6W3C - chains A and C; structure by X-ray diffraction, 2.30 A resolution.

== Chain A (and C) ==
Protein: Serine/threonine-protein kinase/endoribonuclease IRE1
Organism: Homo sapiens
Notes: EC 2.7.11.1, 3.1.26.-; chain C of this document is another copy of the same molecule, construct and numbering; everything in this record applies to it too
Reference sequence: O75460 (ERN1_HUMAN); numbering as in UniProt (aligned over 547-977)
Amino-acid sequence (434 residues; row label = number of the first residue in the row):
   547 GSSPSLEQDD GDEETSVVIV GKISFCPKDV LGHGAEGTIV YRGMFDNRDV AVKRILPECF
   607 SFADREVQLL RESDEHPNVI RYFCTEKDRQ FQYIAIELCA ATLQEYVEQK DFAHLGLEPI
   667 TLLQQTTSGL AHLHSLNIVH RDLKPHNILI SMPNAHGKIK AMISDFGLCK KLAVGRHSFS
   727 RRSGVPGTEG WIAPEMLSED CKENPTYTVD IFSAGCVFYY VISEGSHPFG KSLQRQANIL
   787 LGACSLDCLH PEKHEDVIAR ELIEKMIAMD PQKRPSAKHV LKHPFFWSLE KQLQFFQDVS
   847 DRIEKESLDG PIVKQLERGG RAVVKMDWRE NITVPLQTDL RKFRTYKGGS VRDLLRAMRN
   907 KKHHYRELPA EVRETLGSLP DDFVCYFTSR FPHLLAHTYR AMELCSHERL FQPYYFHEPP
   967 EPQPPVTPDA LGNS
Not modelled in the structure: 547-559, 965-980 (chain C: 547-559, 964-980)
Modified positions: Ser724 (phosphoserine; SEP); Ser726 (phosphoserine; SEP); Ser729 (phosphoserine; SEP)
Differences from the reference sequence: expression tag (978-980)
What the authors report for this chain:
  - self-association interface (contacts with another copy of this molecule); pairs are residue here / residue on that copy: Asp620-Arg627 (salt bridge), Glu621-Lys706 (salt bridge), Asp620
  - post-translational modification sites: Ser724, Ser726, Ser729
  - contacts within the chain: Arg611-Ser729, Arg687-Ser729
  - mutagenesis - R611A/R687A, R611A/R687A/K716A, R687A/K716A: increased catalytic activity on G-1749
  - mutagenesis - R611A/R687A/K716A, R611A/R687A/K716A/R722A/N750A, S726A/S729A: abolished catalytic activity on autophosphorylate
  - mutagenesis - R687A: unchanged catalytic activity on G-1749
  - catalytic residues: Lys599 (proposed by the authors, not directly observed)

== Chain A / chain C interface ==
Contacting residue pairs (52; chain A residue first):
  Lys568(A) - Cys630(C)
  Lys568(A) - Thr631(C)  hydrogen bond (side chain-backbone)
  Lys568(A) - Glu632(C)  salt bridge
  Phe591(A) - Phe591(C)  hydrophobic
  Phe591(A) - Phe629(C)
  Asp592(A) - Arg617(C)  salt bridge
  Asp592(A) - Tyr628(C)  hydrogen bond
  Asp592(A) - Cys630(C)
  Asp592(A) - Thr631(C)
  Asn593(A) - Arg617(C)
  Arg594(A) - Asp620(C)  salt bridge
  Arg594(A) - Tyr628(C)  hydrogen bond (side chain-backbone)
  Arg594(A) - Phe629(C)
  Arg617(A) - Asp592(C)  salt bridge
  Arg617(A) - Asn593(C)
  Arg617(A) - Arg594(C)
  Asp620(A) - Arg627(C)  salt bridge
  Glu621(A) - Arg627(C)  salt bridge
  Glu621(A) - Lys706(C)  salt bridge
  Arg627(A) - Asp620(C)  salt bridge
  Arg627(A) - Glu621(C)
  Arg627(A) - Tyr628(C)
  Tyr628(A) - Asp592(C)  hydrogen bond
  Tyr628(A) - Arg627(C)  hydrogen bond (backbone-side chain)
  Phe629(A) - Phe591(C)
  Phe629(A) - Asp592(C)
  Cys630(A) - Lys568(C)
  Cys630(A) - Asp592(C)
  Thr631(A) - Lys568(C)
  Thr631(A) - Asp592(C)
  Glu632(A) - Lys568(C)
  Ser681(A) - His702(C)  hydrogen bond (backbone-side chain)
  Leu682(A) - Ala701(C)  hydrophobic
  Leu682(A) - His702(C)
  Ala701(A) - Leu682(C)  hydrophobic
  His702(A) - Ser681(C)  hydrogen bond (side chain-backbone)
  Lys706(A) - Glu621(C)  salt bridge
  Glu836(A) - Arg955(C)  salt bridge
  Asp847(A) - His909(C)  salt bridge
  Arg848(A) - Arg912(C)
  Lys851(A) - Glu913(C)
  Arg905(A) - Arg905(C)
  Arg905(A) - His909(C)  hydrogen bond
  His909(A) - Asp847(C)  salt bridge
  His909(A) - Arg905(C)  hydrogen bond
  Arg912(A) - Arg848(C)
  Glu913(A) - Lys851(C)
  Leu925(A) - Arg955(C)
  Pro926(A) - Arg955(C)
  Arg955(A) - Glu836(C)  salt bridge
  Arg955(A) - Leu925(C)
  Arg955(A) - Pro926(C)
Also at the interface, not in a pair above, chain A (32 interface residues in all): Glu643, Gln840
Also at the interface, not in a pair above, chain C (33 interface residues in all): Gln840, Asp927, Glu954

== Summary ==
32 residues of chain A and 33 residues of chain C are in contact, with 9 hydrogen bonds and 13 salt bridges.
Among the polar pairs are Lys568(A)-Glu632(C), Asp592(A)-Arg617(C) and Arg594(A)-Asp620(C). From the paper:
the catalytic residue Lys599(A); R611A/R687A, R611A/R687A/K716A and R687A/K716A of chain A increase catalytic
activity on G-1749; 6 substitutions were tested in all.
Chain A and chain C are both Serine/threonine-protein kinase/endoribonuclease IRE1 (Homo sapiens); the
structure, Structure of phosphorylated apo IRE1, was determined by X-ray diffraction together with 6W39, 6W3A,
6W3B, 6W3E and 6W3K from the same study.
